5JYF - chains C and D of the 4 polymer chains in the assembly; structure by X-ray diffraction, 2.62 A resolution.

== Chain C (and D) ==
Protein: Glyceraldehyde-3-phosphate dehydrogenase
From: Streptococcus agalactiae
Notes: EC 1.2.1.-; chain D of this document is another copy of the same molecule, construct and numbering; everything in this record applies to it too
Reference sequence: Q9ALW2 (Q9ALW2_STRAG); residue numbers follow UniProt; this construct covers 1-336
Sequence (356 residues; numbered -19 to 336; the number before each row is that of its first residue; numbers below 1 keep their minus sign (Met-19 is residue -19)):
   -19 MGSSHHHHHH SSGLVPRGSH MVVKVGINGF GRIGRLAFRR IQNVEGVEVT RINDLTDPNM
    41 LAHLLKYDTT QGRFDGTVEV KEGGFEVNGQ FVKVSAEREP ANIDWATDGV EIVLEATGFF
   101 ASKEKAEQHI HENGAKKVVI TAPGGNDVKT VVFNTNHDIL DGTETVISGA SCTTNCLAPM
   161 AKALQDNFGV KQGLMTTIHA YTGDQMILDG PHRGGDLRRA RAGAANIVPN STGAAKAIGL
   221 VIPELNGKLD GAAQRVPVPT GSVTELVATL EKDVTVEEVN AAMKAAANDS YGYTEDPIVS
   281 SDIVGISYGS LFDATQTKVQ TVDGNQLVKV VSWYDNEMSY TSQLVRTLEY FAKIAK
Not modelled in the structure: -19 to 1, 336 (chain D: -19 to 2, 111-115, 124-127, 140-142, 335-336)
Differences from the reference sequence: initiating methionine (-19); expression tag (-18 to 0)

== Chain C / chain D interface ==
Residue-residue contacts (100):
  Lys171(C) - Val302(D)
  Gln172(C) - Gln300(D)  hydrogen bond
  Gln172(C) - Val302(D)
  Gln172(C) - Asn305(D)
  Gln172(C) - Gln306(D)
  Gln172(C) - Leu307(D)
  Gly173(C) - Gln300(D)  hydrogen bond (backbone-side chain)
  Gly173(C) - Leu307(D)
  Leu174(C) - Val247(D)  hydrophobic
  Leu174(C) - Gln300(D)
  Leu174(C) - Leu307(D)  hydrophobic
  Leu174(C) - Lys309(D)
  Thr176(C) - Glu245(D)  hydrogen bond
  Thr176(C) - Lys309(D)
  Ile178(C) - Ile178(D)  hydrophobic
  Ile178(C) - Ile207(D)  hydrophobic
  Ile178(C) - Gln234(D)
  Leu197(C) - Pro277(D)  hydrophobic
  Arg198(C) - Pro277(D)  hydrogen bond (side chain-backbone)
  Arg198(C) - Ile278(D)  hydrogen bond (side chain-backbone)
  Arg198(C) - Asp293(D)  salt bridge
  Arg198(C) - Thr295(D)  hydrogen bond
  Arg198(C) - Gln296(D)
  Arg201(C) - Val279(D)
  Arg201(C) - Ser281(D)
  Arg201(C) - Asp282(D)  salt bridge
  Asn206(C) - Val279(D)
  Asn206(C) - Ser280(D)
  Asn206(C) - Ser281(D)  hydrogen bond
  Ile207(C) - Ile178(D)  hydrophobic
  Ile207(C) - Val236(D)  hydrophobic
  Ile207(C) - Val238(D)  hydrophobic
  Ile207(C) - Gly241(D)
  Ile207(C) - Val279(D)
  Ile207(C) - Ser280(D)  hydrogen bond (backbone-side chain)
  Ile207(C) - Trp313(D)
  Val208(C) - Val279(D)  hydrophobic
  Pro209(C) - Ile278(D)
  Pro209(C) - Gln296(D)
  Pro209(C) - Trp313(D)  hydrophobic
  Gly227(C) - Val302(D)
  Lys228(C) - Gln300(D)  hydrogen bond (backbone-side chain)
  Lys228(C) - Val302(D)
  Leu229(C) - Gln300(D)
  Asp230(C) - Lys298(D)
  Asp230(C) - Gln300(D)
  Gly231(C) - Lys298(D)  hydrogen bond (backbone-side chain)
  Ala232(C) - Lys309(D)
  Gln234(C) - Glu245(D)  hydrogen bond
  Gln234(C) - Gln296(D)  hydrogen bond
  Val236(C) - Ile207(D)  hydrophobic
  Val236(C) - Val236(D)  hydrophobic
  Pro237(C) - Pro237(D)
  Pro237(C) - Val238(D)  hydrophobic
  Val238(C) - Asn206(D)
  Val238(C) - Ile207(D)  hydrophobic
  Val238(C) - Pro237(D)  hydrophobic
  Gly241(C) - Ile207(D)
  Val243(C) - Ile207(D)  hydrophobic
  Glu245(C) - Thr176(D)  hydrogen bond
  Glu245(C) - Gln234(D)  hydrogen bond
  Val247(C) - Val247(D)  hydrophobic
  Pro277(C) - Leu197(D)  hydrophobic
  Pro277(C) - Arg198(D)  hydrogen bond (backbone-side chain)
  Ile278(C) - Arg198(D)  hydrogen bond (backbone-side chain)
  Ile278(C) - Pro209(D)
  Val279(C) - Arg198(D)
  Val279(C) - Arg201(D)
  Val279(C) - Asn206(D)
  Val279(C) - Ile207(D)
  Val279(C) - Val208(D)  hydrophobic
  Ser280(C) - Asn206(D)
  Ser280(C) - Ile207(D)  hydrogen bond (side chain-backbone)
  Ser281(C) - Arg201(D)
  Ser281(C) - Asn206(D)  hydrogen bond
  Asp282(C) - Arg201(D)  salt bridge
  Asp293(C) - Arg198(D)  salt bridge
  Thr295(C) - Arg198(D)  hydrogen bond
  Gln296(C) - Pro209(D)
  Gln296(C) - Gln234(D)  hydrogen bond
  Lys298(C) - Asp230(D)  salt bridge
  Lys298(C) - Gly231(D)  hydrogen bond (side chain-backbone)
  Gln300(C) - Gln172(D)
  Gln300(C) - Gly173(D)  hydrogen bond (side chain-backbone)
  Gln300(C) - Leu174(D)
  Gln300(C) - Lys228(D)  hydrogen bond (side chain-backbone)
  Gln300(C) - Leu229(D)
  Gln300(C) - Asp230(D)
  Val302(C) - Lys171(D)
  Val302(C) - Gln172(D)
  Val302(C) - Gly227(D)
  Asn305(C) - Gln172(D)  hydrogen bond (backbone-side chain)
  Gln306(C) - Gln172(D)
  Leu307(C) - Gln172(D)  hydrogen bond (backbone-side chain)
  Leu307(C) - Leu174(D)  hydrophobic
  Leu307(C) - Leu307(D)  hydrophobic
  Lys309(C) - Leu174(D)
  Lys309(C) - Ala232(D)
  Trp313(C) - Ile207(D)
  Trp313(C) - Pro209(D)  hydrophobic
Other interface residues (no listed pair), chain C (48 interface residues in all): Met175, Ala205, Ser242, Asp276
Other interface residues (no listed pair), chain D (47 interface residues in all): Ala205, Lys216, Val243, Asp276

== Summary ==
48 residues of chain C and 47 residues of chain D are in contact, with 25 hydrogen bonds and 5 salt bridges.
Polar contacts include Arg198(C)-Asp293(D), Arg201(C)-Asp282(D) and Lys298(C)-Asp230(D).
Both chains are Glyceraldehyde-3-phosphate dehydrogenase (Streptococcus agalactiae). Entry 5JYF (Structures of
Streptococcus agalactiae GBS GAPDH in different enzymatic states) was determined by X-ray diffraction (same
publication as 5JY6, 5JYA and 5JYE).
